7L8D - chains A and E of the 8 polymer chains in the assembly; structure by electron microscopy, 4.60 A resolution (low resolution: residue-level contacts below are approximate; hydrogen-bond / salt-bridge calls are withheld).

# Chain A
Name: BG505 SOSIP MD39 - gp120
Organism: Human immunodeficiency virus 1
Sequence (469 residues; each row starts with the number of its first residue; note: 15 numbers in that range are skipped by the numbering (no residue carries them; nothing is unmodelled there); a row labelled like 184A-184L holds insertion residues (184A, then the next letters in order)):
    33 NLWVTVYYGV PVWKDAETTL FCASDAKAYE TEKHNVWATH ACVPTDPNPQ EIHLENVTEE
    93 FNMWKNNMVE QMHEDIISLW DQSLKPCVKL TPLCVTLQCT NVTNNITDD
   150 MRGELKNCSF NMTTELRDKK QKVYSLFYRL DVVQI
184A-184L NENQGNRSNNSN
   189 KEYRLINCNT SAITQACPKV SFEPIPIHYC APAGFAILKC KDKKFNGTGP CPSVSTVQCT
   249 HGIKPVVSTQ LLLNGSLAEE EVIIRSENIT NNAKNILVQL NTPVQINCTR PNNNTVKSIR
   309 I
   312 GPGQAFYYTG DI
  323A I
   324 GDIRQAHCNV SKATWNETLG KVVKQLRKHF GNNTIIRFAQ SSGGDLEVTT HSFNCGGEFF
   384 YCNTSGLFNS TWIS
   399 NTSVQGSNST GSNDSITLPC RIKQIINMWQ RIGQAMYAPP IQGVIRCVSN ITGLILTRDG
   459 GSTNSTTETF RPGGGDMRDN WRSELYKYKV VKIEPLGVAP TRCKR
Disordered / not traced: 33, 58-65, 184A-184L, 399-410, 459-462
Cystine bridges: Cys54-Cys74, Cys119-Cys205, Cys126-Cys196, Cys131-Cys157, Cys218-Cys247, Cys228-Cys239, Cys296-Cys331, Cys378-Cys445, Cys385-Cys418
Covalently attached groups: N-acetylglucosamine (NAG) linked to Asn88, Asn133, Asn137, Asn156, Asn160, Asn197, Asn234, Asn262, Asn276, Asn295, Asn301, Asn332, Asn339, Asn355, Asn386, Asn392, Asn448

# Chain E
Name: BG505 SOSIP MD39 - gp41
Organism: Human immunodeficiency virus 1
Sequence (146 residues; row label = number of the first residue in the row):
   519 SLGFLGAAGS TMGAASMTLT VQARNLLSGI VQQQSNLLRA PEPQQHLLKD THWGIKQLQA
   579 RVLAVEHYLR DQQLLGIWGC SGKLICCTNV PWNSSWSNRN LSEIWDNMTW LQWDKEISNY
   639 TQIIYGLLEE SQNQQEKNEQ DLLALD
Disordered / not traced: 519-520, 546-569
Cystine bridges: Cys598-Cys604
Covalently attached groups: N-acetylglucosamine (NAG) linked to Asn611, Asn618

# Chain A / chain E interface
Residue-residue contacts - 10 pairs, chain A then chain E:
  Thr37(A) - Gln658(E)
  Tyr39(A) - Gln658(E)
  Thr499(A) - Gln658(E)
  Arg500(A) - Asp659(E)
  Arg500(A) - Ala662(E)
  Cys501(A) - Gln658(E)
  Cys501(A) - Leu661(E)
  Cys501(A) - Ala662(E)
  Lys502(A) - Leu661(E)
  Lys502(A) - Asp664(E)

# Summary
Chain A and chain E form an interface of 6 and 5 residues respectively. Covalently linked N-acetylglucosamine:
at Asn88(A), Asn133(A), Asn137(A), Asn156(A), Asn160(A) and Asn197(A) and 11 more. N-acetylglucosamine is
covalently linked to Asn611(E) and Asn618(E).
Here chain A is BG505 SOSIP MD39 - gp120 and chain E is BG505 SOSIP MD39 - gp41, both from Human
immunodeficiency virus 1. Entry 7L8D (BG505 SOSIP MD39 in complex with the polyclonal Fab pAbC-4 from animal
Rh.33104 (Wk26 time point)) was determined by electron microscopy, deposited together with 7L7T, 7L7U, 7L85,
7L86, 7L87, 7L88 and 15 further entries.
